PDB entry 3JYO | X-ray diffraction, 1.00 A resolution | chain A

Chain A:
Molecule: Quinate/shikimate dehydrogenase
From: Corynebacterium glutamicum
Notes: EC 1.1.1.24, 1.1.1.-
Reference sequence: Q9X5C9 (AROE_CORGL); residue numbers follow UniProt; this construct covers 1-283
Sequence (283 residues; each row starts with the number of its first residue):
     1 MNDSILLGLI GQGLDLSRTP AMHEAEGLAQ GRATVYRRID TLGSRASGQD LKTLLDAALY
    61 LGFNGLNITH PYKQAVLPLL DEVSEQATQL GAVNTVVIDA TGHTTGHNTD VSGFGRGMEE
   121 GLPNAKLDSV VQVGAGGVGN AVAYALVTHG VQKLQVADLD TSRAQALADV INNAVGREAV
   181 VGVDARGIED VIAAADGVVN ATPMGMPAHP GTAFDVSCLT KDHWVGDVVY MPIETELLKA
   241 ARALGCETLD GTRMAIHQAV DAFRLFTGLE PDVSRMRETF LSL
Not modelled in the structure: 1
Curated features (UniProtKB/Swiss-Prot):
  - active site: Lys-73 (Proton acceptor)
  - binding site (L-quinate): Ser-17 to Thr-19, Thr-69, Lys-73, Asn-94, Asp-110, Gln-258
  - binding site (shikimate): Ser-17, Thr-69, Lys-73, Asn-94, Asp-110, Gln-258
  - binding site (NAD(+)): Gly-137, Val-138, Asp-158, Arg-163, Pro-203 to Met-206, Ala-213, Val-228, Gly-251
Small-molecule neighbours: NAD (nicotinamide-adenine-dinucleotide): Val-133, Gly-134, Ala-135, Gly-136, Gly-137, Val-138, Gly-139, Ala-157, Asp-158, Leu-159, Asp-160, Arg-163, Ala-185, Ala-201, Thr-202, Pro-203, Met-204, Met-206, Ala-213, Val-228, Val-229, Tyr-230, Gly-251, Met-254, Ala-255
Reported in the primary citation:
  - conformationally variable residues (loop rearrangement): Gly-136 to Val-138
  - binding site for NAD: Gly-134 to Gly-139, Asp-158, Arg-163, Val-228, Gly-251, Ala-255
  - specificity-determining residues: Asp-158, Leu-159

Overview:
Chain A binds NAD. Curated annotation (UniProt) lists active-site residue Lys-73, 8 L-quinate-binding
residues, 6 shikimate-binding residues and 11 NAD+-binding residues. From the paper: a binding site for NAD at
Gly-134, Asp-158 and Arg-163 among others; specificity determinants Asp-158 and Leu-159.
Chain A is Quinate/shikimate dehydrogenase (Corynebacterium glutamicum); the structure, Quinate dehydrogenase
from Corynebacterium glutamicum in complex with NAD, was determined by X-ray diffraction (same publication as
3JYP and 3JYQ).
